Entry 7SFU (electron microscopy, 4.20 A resolution (low resolution: residue-level contacts below are approximate; hydrogen-bond / salt-bridge calls are withheld)); this record covers chains E and H of the 12 polymer chains in the assembly.

== Chain E (and H) ==
Name: Spike glycoprotein E2
Source organism: Venezuelan equine encephalitis virus (strain TC-83)
Notes: chain H of this document is another copy of the same molecule, construct and numbering; everything in this record applies to it too
UniProt: P05674 (POLS_EEVV8); residues 1-423 here correspond to UniProt positions 335-757 (UniProt number = residue number + 334)
Chain sequence (423 residues; each row starts with the number of its first residue):
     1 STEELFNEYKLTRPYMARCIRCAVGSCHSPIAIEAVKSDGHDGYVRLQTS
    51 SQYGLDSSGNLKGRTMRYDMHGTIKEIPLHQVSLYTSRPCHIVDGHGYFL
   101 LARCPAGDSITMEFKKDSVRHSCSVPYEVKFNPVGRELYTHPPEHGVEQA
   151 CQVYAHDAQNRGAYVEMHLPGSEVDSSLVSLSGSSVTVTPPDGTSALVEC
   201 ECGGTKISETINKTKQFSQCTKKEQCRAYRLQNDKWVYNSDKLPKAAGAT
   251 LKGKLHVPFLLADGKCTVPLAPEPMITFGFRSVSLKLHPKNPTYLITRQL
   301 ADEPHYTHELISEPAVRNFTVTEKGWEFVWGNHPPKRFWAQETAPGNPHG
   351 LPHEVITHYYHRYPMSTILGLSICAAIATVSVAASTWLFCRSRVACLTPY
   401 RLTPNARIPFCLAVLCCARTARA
Cystine bridges: C19-C123, C22-C27, C90-C104, C151-C266, C200-C226, C202-C220, C396-C417
Covalently attached groups: N-acetylglucosamine (NAG) linked to N212
UniProt features mapped onto this chain:
  - site: Y44 (Interaction with host receptor LDLRAD3), V93 (Interaction with host receptor LDLRAD3), V153 (Interaction with host receptor LDLRAD3), A155 (Interaction with host receptor LDLRAD3), H156 (Interaction with host receptor LDLRAD3), A262 (Interaction with host receptor LDLRAD3), A423 (Cleavage)
  - lipidation (S-palmitoyl cysteine): C396, C416, C417
  - glycosylation (N-linked (GlcNAc...) asparagine): N212, N318
What the authors report for this chain:
  - mutagenesis - S184G, S184R (>90% reduction): decreased binding to mVEEV-71
  - mutagenesis - D94A: decreased binding to mVEEV-68
  - mutagenesis - N332A: abolished binding to mVEEV-43
  - mutagenesis - N332A: abolished binding to group I mAbs

== Chain E / chain H interface ==
Contacting residue pairs (19; chain E residue first):
  I20(E) - P143(H)
  R21(E) - D42(H)
  R21(E) - Y44(H)
  R21(E) - R103(H)
  A23(E) - H91(H)
  Y85(E) - P89(H)
  Y85(E) - H91(H)
  T86(E) - R88(H)
  S87(E) - S87(H)
  S87(E) - R88(H)
  D108(E) - R88(H)
  D108(E) - T140(H)
  S109(E) - H141(H)
  R120(E) - H80(H)
  S124(E) - H141(H)
  P126(E) - H141(H)
  P126(E) - P142(H)
  P126(E) - E144(H)
  E128(E) - K290(H)
Interface residues without a listed pair, chain E (15 interface residues in all): G25, E113, V125
Interface residues without a listed pair, chain H (15 interface residues in all): I92

== Overview ==
The chain E/chain H interface involves 15 residues from each chain. The paper reports that S184G and S184R of
chain E reduce binding to mVEEV-71; D94A of chain E reduces binding to mVEEV-68.
Both chains are Spike glycoprotein E2 (Venezuelan equine encephalitis virus (strain TC-83)). Entry 7SFU
(CryoEM structure of Venezuelan Equine Encephalitis virus (VEEV) TC-83 strain VLP) was determined by electron
microscopy.
